Entry 4JOH (X-ray diffraction, 1.47 A resolution); this record covers chains A and D.

== Chain A ==
Name: Golgi-associated PDZ and coiled-coil motif-containing protein
Organism: Homo sapiens
Notes: fragment: CAL PDZ domain
Reference sequence: Q9HD26 (GOPC_HUMAN); numbering as in UniProt (aligned over 284-370)
Sequence (87 residues; each row starts with the number of its first residue):
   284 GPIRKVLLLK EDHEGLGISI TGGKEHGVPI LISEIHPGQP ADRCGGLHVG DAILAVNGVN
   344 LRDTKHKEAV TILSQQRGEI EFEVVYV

== Chain D ==
Name: H-iCAL36 peptide
Sequence (10 residues; numbered 1 to 10; the number before each row is that of its first residue):
     1 ANSRHPTSII
Unresolved in the structure: 1-5

== How chain A and chain D interact ==
Pairs across the interface (21; chain A residue first):
  Gly298(A) - Ile10(D)
  Leu299(A) - Ile10(D)  hydrogen bond (backbone-backbone)
  Gly300(A) - Ile10(D)  hydrogen bond (backbone-backbone)
  Ile301(A) - Ser8(D)
  Ile301(A) - Ile9(D)
  Ile301(A) - Ile10(D)  hydrogen bond (backbone-backbone)
  Ser302(A) - Ser8(D)
  Ser302(A) - Ile9(D)
  Ile303(A) - Pro6(D)
  Ile303(A) - Thr7(D)
  Ile303(A) - Ser8(D)  hydrogen bond (backbone-backbone)
  Ile303(A) - Ile10(D)  hydrophobic
  Thr304(A) - Pro6(D)
  Thr304(A) - Thr7(D)
  His309(A) - Pro6(D)
  His349(A) - Pro6(D)
  His349(A) - Ser8(D)  hydrogen bond
  Val353(A) - Ser8(D)
  Val353(A) - Ile10(D)  hydrophobic
  Leu356(A) - Ile10(D)  hydrophobic
  Ser357(A) - Ile10(D)
Other interface residues (no listed pair), chain A (14 interface residues in all): Ser316, His319

== Summary ==
Chain A and chain D form an interface of 14 and 5 residues respectively; the contacts include 5 hydrogen
bonds. Polar contacts include Leu299(A)-Ile10(D), His349(A)-Ser8(D) and Gly300(A)-Ile10(D).
Here chain A is Golgi-associated PDZ and coiled-coil motif-containing protein (Homo sapiens) and chain D is
H-iCAL36 peptide. Entry 4JOH (CFTR Associated Ligand (CAL) PDZ domain bound to peptide H-iCAL36 (ANSRHPTSII))
was determined by X-ray diffraction, deposited together with 4JOE, 4JOF, 4JOG, 4JOJ, 4JOK, 4JOP and 5 further
entries.
